Entry 4FJ8 (X-ray diffraction, 2.19 A resolution); this record covers chains A and P of the 3 polymer chains in the assembly.

Chain A:
Protein: DNA polymerase
Source organism: Enterobacteria phage RB69
Notes: EC 2.7.7.7
Reference sequence: Q38087 (DPOL_BPR69); numbering as in UniProt (aligned over 1-903)
Amino-acid sequence (903 residues; each row starts with the number of its first residue):
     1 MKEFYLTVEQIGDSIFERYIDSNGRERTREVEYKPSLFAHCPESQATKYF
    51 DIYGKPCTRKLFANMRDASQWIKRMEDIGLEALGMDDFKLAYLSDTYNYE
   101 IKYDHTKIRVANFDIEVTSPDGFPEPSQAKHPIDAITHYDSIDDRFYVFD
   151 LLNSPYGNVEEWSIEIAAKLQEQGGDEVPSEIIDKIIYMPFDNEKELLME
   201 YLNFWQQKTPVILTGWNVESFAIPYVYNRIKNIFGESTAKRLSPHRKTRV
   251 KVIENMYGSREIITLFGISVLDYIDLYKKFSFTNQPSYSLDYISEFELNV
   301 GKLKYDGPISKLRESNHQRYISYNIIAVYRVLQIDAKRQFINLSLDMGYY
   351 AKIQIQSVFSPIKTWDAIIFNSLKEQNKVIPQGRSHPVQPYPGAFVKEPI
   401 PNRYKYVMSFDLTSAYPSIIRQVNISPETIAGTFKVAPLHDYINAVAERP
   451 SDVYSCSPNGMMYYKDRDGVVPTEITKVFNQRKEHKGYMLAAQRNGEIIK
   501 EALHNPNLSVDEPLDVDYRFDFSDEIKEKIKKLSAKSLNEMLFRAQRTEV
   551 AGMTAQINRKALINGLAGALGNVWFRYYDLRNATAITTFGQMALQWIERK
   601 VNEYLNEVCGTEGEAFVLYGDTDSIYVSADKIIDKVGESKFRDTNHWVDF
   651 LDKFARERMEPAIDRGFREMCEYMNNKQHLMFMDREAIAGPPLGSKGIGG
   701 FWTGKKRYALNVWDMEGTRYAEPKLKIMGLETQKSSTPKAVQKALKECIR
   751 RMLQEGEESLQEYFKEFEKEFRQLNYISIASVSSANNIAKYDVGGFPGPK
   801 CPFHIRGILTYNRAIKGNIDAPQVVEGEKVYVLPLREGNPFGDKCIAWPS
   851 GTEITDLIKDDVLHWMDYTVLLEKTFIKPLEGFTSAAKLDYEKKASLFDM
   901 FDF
Not modelled in the structure: 902-903
Sequence notes: engineered mutation Ala222 (Asp in Q38087), Ala327 (Asp in Q38087), Ala415 (Leu in Q38087), Ala561 (Leu in Q38087), Gly565 (Ser in Q38087), Ala567 (Tyr in Q38087)
Swiss-Prot annotation at these positions:
  - region: Thr248 to Thr264 (Beta hairpin), Lys705 to Tyr708 (Binding of DNA in B-conformation), Leu897 to Phe903 (Interaction with the polymerase clamp)
  - binding site (Mg(2+)): Asp114, Glu116, Asp411, Leu412, Asp623
  - binding site (substrate): Ser414, Tyr416, Arg482, Lys560
  - site: Asp621 (Optimization of metal coordination by the polymerase active site), Lys706 (Optimization of metal coordination by the polymerase active site), Asp714 (Essential for viral replication)
  - mutagenesis: Asp621 (D621A: Drastic decrease in the efficiency of incorporation of dGMP), Lys706 (K706A: Almost complete loss of polymerase activity), Asp714 (D714A: Complete loss of viral replication)
Bound ions: Ca2+ site 1 near Glu116 (its only coordinating residue here); Ca2+ site 2: Asp411, Leu412, Asp623 (together with 2'-deoxycytidine-5'-triphosphate); Ca2+ site 3: Asn505, Asn507, Lys531; Ca2+ site 4: Asp623 (together with 2'-deoxycytidine-5'-triphosphate); Ca2+ site 5 near Glu716 (its only coordinating residue here)
Residues lining bound ligands: 2'-deoxycytidine-5'-triphosphate (DCP): Asp411, Leu412, Thr413, Ser414, Ala415, Tyr416, Pro417, Arg482, Lys486, Lys560, Asn564, Thr622, Asp623

Chain P:
Molecule: DNA primer
Sequence (13 nucleotides; row label = number of the first residue in the row):
   103 GCGGACTGGTTAC
Modified / non-standard residues: DOC (2',3'-dideoxycytidine-5'-monophosphate) at position 115

Interface between chain A and chain P:
Contacting residue pairs - 27 pairs, chain A then chain P:
  Asn284(A) - DT112(P)  sugar contact
  Asn284(A) - DT113(P)  hydrogen bond to the phosphate
  Asp621(A) - DOC_115(P)  sugar contact
  Thr622(A) - DOC_115(P)  sugar contact
  Tyr626(A) - DOC_115(P)  phosphate contact
  Lys706(A) - DA114(P)  hydrogen bond to the base
  Tyr708(A) - DOC_115(P)  hydrogen bond to the phosphate
  Met728(A) - DA114(P)  phosphate contact
  Met728(A) - DOC_115(P)  phosphate contact
  Gly729(A) - DT113(P)  phosphate contact
  Gly729(A) - DA114(P)  hydrogen bond to the phosphate
  Gln733(A) - DT113(P)  sugar contact
  Gln733(A) - DA114(P)  phosphate contact
  Lys734(A) - DT113(P)  sugar contact
  Ser735(A) - DT113(P)  hydrogen bond to the phosphate
  Ser783(A) - DG111(P)  sugar contact
  Ser783(A) - DT112(P)  phosphate contact
  Ser784(A) - DG111(P)  phosphate contact
  Ser784(A) - DT112(P)  hydrogen bond to the phosphate
  Asn786(A) - DG111(P)  hydrogen bond to the phosphate
  Lys790(A) - DG110(P)  salt bridge to the phosphate
  Tyr791(A) - DT109(P)  hydrogen bond to the phosphate
  Tyr791(A) - DG110(P)  hydrogen bond to the phosphate
  Lys800(A) - DC108(P)  hydrogen bond to the base
  Lys800(A) - DT109(P)  sugar contact
  His804(A) - DG110(P)  phosphate contact
  His804(A) - DG111(P)  salt bridge to the phosphate
Other interface residues (no listed pair), chain A (28 interface residues in all): Tyr257, Asp623, Lys726, Ile727, Ser736, Val782, Ala785, Asn787, Pro802, Lys829

In short:
The interface between chain A and chain P involves 28 residues on one side and 8 on the other; the contacts
include 10 hydrogen bonds and 2 salt bridges. Polar contacts include Lys706(A)-DA114(P), Lys800(A)-DC108(P)
and Asn284(A)-DT113(P). Chain A binds 2'-deoxycytidine-5'-triphosphate.
Chain A is DNA polymerase (Enterobacteria phage RB69) and chain P is DNA primer; the structure, RB69 DNA
polymerase ternary complex with dCTP/dT, was determined by X-ray diffraction, deposited together with 4FJ5,
4FJ7, 4FJ9, 4FJG, 4FJH, 4FJI and 9 further entries.
